Entry 8WVF (X-ray diffraction, 3.76 A resolution); this record covers chain A.

# Chain A
Name: Putative epoxidase LasC
Organism: Streptomyces lasalocidi
UniProtKB: B5M9L6 (LSD18_STRLS); residues 17-488 here correspond to UniProt positions 1-472 (UniProt number = residue number - 16)
Chain sequence (488 residues; each row starts with the number of its first residue):
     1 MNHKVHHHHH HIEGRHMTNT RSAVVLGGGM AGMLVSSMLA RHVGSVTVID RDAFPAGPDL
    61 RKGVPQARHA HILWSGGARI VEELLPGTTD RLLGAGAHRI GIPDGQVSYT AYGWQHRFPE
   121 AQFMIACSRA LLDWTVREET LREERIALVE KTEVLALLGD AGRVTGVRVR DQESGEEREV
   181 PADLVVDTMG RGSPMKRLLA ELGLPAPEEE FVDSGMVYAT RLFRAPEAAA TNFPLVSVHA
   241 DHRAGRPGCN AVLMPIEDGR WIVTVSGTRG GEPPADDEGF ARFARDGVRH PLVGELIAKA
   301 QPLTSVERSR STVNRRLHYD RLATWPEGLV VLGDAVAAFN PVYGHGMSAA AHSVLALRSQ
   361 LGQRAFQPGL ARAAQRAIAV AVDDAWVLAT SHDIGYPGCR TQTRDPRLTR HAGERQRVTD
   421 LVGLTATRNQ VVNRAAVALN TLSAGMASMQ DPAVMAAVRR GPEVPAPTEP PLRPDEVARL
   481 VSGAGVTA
Not modelled in the structure: 1-19, 488
Differences from the reference sequence: initiating methionine (1); expression tag (2-16); engineered mutation Met-189 (Thr173 in B5M9L6), Met-195 (Ser179 in B5M9L6)
Modified / non-standard residues: Lys-299 (N~6~,N~6~-diethyl-L-lysine; ELY)
Ligand contacts: FAD (flavin-adenine dinucleotide): Gly-27, Gly-28, Gly-29, Met-30, Ala-31, Gly-32, Asp-50, Arg-51, Asp-52, Phe-54, Arg-61, Gly-63, Val-64, Gln-66, His-69, Ala-70, His-71, Ile-72, Arg-129, Thr-188, Met-189, Gly-190, Arg-191, Pro-194, Tyr-218, Ser-309, Ser-311, Gly-333, Asp-334, Pro-341, Gly-344, His-345, Gly-346, Met-347, Ser-348
From the paper describing this entry:
  - mutagenesis - T189M/S195M (Tm change 4.8 degC), S195M (Tm change 4.5 degC): increased stability
  - mutagenesis - T189M/S195M, S195M: increased expression
  - mutagenesis - T189M/S195M, S195M: increased binding to flavin-adenine dinucleotide
  - contacts within the chain: Leu-26/Met-189 (hydrophobic contact), Met-189/Pro-194 (hydrophobic contact), Met-189/Gly-192
  - binding site for flavin-adenine dinucleotide: Met-189
  - conformationally variable residues (helix shift): Leu-408 to Thr-419
  - mutagenesis - S195M: increased catalytic activity on 33  degC

# In short
Ligands of chain A: flavin-adenine dinucleotide. The paper reports a binding site for flavin-adenine
dinucleotide at Met-189; T189M/S195M and S195M increase stability.
Chain A is Putative epoxidase LasC (Streptomyces lasalocidi); the structure, Crystal structure of Lsd18 mutant
T189M and S195M, was determined by X-ray diffraction, deposited together with 8WVB.
